Entry 9GR4 (X-ray diffraction, 1.08 A resolution); this record covers chains B and E of the 3 polymer chains in the assembly.

== Chain B (and E) ==
Molecule: Fucose-binding lectin protein
From: Ralstonia solanacearum
Notes: chain E of this document is another copy of the same molecule, construct and numbering; everything in this record applies to it too
UniProt: A0A0S4TLR1 (A0A0S4TLR1_RALSL); residues 1-90 here correspond to UniProt positions 2-91 (UniProt number = residue number + 1)
Sequence (92 residues; numbered -1 to 90; the number before each row is that of its first residue; numbers below 1 keep their minus sign (Met-1 is residue -1)):
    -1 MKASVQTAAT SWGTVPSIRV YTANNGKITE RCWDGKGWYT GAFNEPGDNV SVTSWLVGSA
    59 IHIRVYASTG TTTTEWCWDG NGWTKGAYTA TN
Construct notes: initiating methionine (-1); expression tag (0); engineered mutation Ala1 (Ser2 in A0A0S4TLR1)
Small-molecule neighbours:
  - beta-D-fructopyranose (BDF), molecule 1: Ile16, Trp31, Trp36
  - beta-D-fructopyranose (BDF), molecule 2: Arg17, Tyr19, Glu28, Cys30, Tyr37, Gly39, Ala40, Phe41, Ile61, Trp76, Trp81
  - beta-D-fructopyranose (BDF), molecule 3: Arg62, Glu73, Cys75, Asp77, Gly84, Ala85, Tyr86
From the paper describing this entry:
  - binding site for the ligand T3Y: Asn79

== Chain B / chain E interface ==
Pairs across the interface (40; chain B residue first):
  Asp46(B) - Ser2(E)  hydrogen bond
  Asn47(B) - Val3(E)
  Asn47(B) - Gln4(E)
  Asn47(B) - Thr5(E)  hydrogen bond (side chain-backbone)
  Ser49(B) - Thr5(E)  hydrogen bond
  Ser49(B) - Ala6(E)
  Ser49(B) - Ala7(E)
  Val50(B) - Ala7(E)
  Thr51(B) - Thr8(E)
  Thr51(B) - Ser9(E)  hydrogen bond
  Ser52(B) - Ser9(E)
  Trp53(B) - Ser9(E)
  Trp53(B) - Gly11(E)
  Trp53(B) - Pro14(E)  hydrophobic
  Leu54(B) - Thr12(E)
  Val55(B) - Thr12(E)
  Tyr64(B) - Thr5(E)
  Tyr64(B) - Ala7(E)  hydrophobic
  Tyr64(B) - Ile16(E)
  Tyr64(B) - Val18(E)
  Tyr64(B) - Trp36(E)
  Ser66(B) - Ser2(E)
  Ser66(B) - Val3(E)
  Ser66(B) - Thr5(E)
  Thr67(B) - Ser2(E)
  Gly68(B) - Ala1(E)
  Gly68(B) - Ser2(E)  hydrogen bond (backbone-side chain)
  Gly68(B) - Val3(E)  hydrogen bond (backbone-backbone)
  Thr69(B) - Val3(E)
  Thr71(B) - Val3(E)
  Thr71(B) - Thr5(E)
  Glu73(B) - Trp36(E)
  Ala85(B) - Trp36(E)
  Tyr86(B) - Val18(E)
  Tyr86(B) - Thr20(E)
  Tyr86(B) - Arg29(E)
  Tyr86(B) - Trp36(E)
  Thr87(B) - Arg29(E)  hydrogen bond (backbone-side chain)
  Asn90(B) - Thr20(E)
  Asn90(B) - Asn22(E)  hydrogen bond (backbone-side chain)
Also at the interface, not in a pair above, chain B (22 interface residues in all): Arg62, Ala88

== Summary ==
Chain B and chain E form an interface of 22 and 18 residues respectively; the contacts include 8 hydrogen
bonds. Polar contacts include Asp46(B)-Ser2(E), Asn47(B)-Thr5(E) and Ser49(B)-Thr5(E). Bound to chain B: 3
copies of beta-D-fructopyranose. The paper reports a binding site for the ligand T3Y at Asn79(B).
Both chains are Fucose-binding lectin protein (Ralstonia solanacearum). Entry 9GR4 (The MKA-RSL -
sulfonato-calix[4]arene complex) was determined by X-ray diffraction (same publication as 9GR3 and 9GR5).
